PDB entry 8FPJ | electron microscopy, 2.74 A resolution | chains C and D of the 5 polymer chains in the assembly

== Chain C (and D) ==
Name: Phosphoprotein
From: Human metapneumovirus
Notes: chain D of this document is another copy of the same molecule, construct and numbering; everything in this record applies to it too
UniProt: Q8B9Q8 (PHOSP_HMPVC); residues 1-294 here = UniProt positions 1-294
Chain sequence (310 residues; numbered 1 to 310; the number before each row is that of its first residue):
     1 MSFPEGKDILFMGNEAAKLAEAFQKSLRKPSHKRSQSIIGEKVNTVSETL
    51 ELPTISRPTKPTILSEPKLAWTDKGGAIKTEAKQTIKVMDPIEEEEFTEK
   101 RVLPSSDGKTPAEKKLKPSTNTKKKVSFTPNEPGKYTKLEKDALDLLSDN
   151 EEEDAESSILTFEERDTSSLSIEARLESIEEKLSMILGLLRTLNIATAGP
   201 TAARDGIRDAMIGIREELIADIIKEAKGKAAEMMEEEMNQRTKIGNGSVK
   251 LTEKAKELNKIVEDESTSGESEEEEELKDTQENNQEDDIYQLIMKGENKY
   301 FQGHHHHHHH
Not modelled in the structure: 1-170, 234-310 (chain D: 1-171, 219-310)
Differences from the reference sequence: expression tag (295-310)
Curated features (UniProtKB/Swiss-Prot):
  - region: Met12 to Arg28 (Binding to monomeric RNA-free nucleoprotein), Lys123 to Phe128 (Binding to host phosphatase PP1), Lys135 to Ser157 (Binding to protein M2-1), Ser169 to Asn194 (Oligomerization and binding to RNA-directed RNA polymerase L), Leu251 to Asp279 (Binding to RNA-directed RNA polymerase L), Gln281 to Met294 (Binding to the N-RNA complex)
  - modified residue (Phosphoserine): Ser106, Ser148, Ser157, Ser158, Ser168, Ser171

== How chain C and chain D interact ==
Contacting residue pairs (42):
  Glu173(C) - Ile172(D)
  Leu176(C) - Arg175(D)
  Leu176(C) - Ile179(D)
  Glu180(C) - Arg175(D)  salt bridge
  Glu180(C) - Ser178(D)  hydrogen bond
  Glu180(C) - Ile179(D)
  Glu180(C) - Lys182(D)  salt bridge
  Leu183(C) - Ile179(D)  hydrophobic
  Leu183(C) - Lys182(D)
  Leu183(C) - Ile186(D)
  Ser184(C) - Lys182(D)
  Ile186(C) - Ile186(D)  hydrophobic
  Leu187(C) - Lys182(D)
  Leu187(C) - Met185(D)
  Leu187(C) - Ile186(D)  hydrophobic
  Leu187(C) - Leu189(D)
  Leu190(C) - Leu189(D)  hydrophobic
  Leu190(C) - Leu190(D)  hydrophobic
  Leu190(C) - Leu193(D)  hydrophobic
  Arg191(C) - Leu189(D)
  Leu193(C) - Leu193(D)  hydrophobic
  Asn194(C) - Leu189(D)
  Asn194(C) - Leu193(D)
  Thr197(C) - Ala196(D)
  Thr201(C) - Arg204(D)
  Asp205(C) - Arg204(D)
  Asp205(C) - Asp205(D)
  Asp205(C) - Arg208(D)
  Gly206(C) - Arg208(D)
  Gly206(C) - Met211(D)
  Ile207(C) - Arg204(D)
  Ile207(C) - Ile207(D)  hydrophobic
  Asp209(C) - Met211(D)
  Ala210(C) - Ile207(D)  hydrophobic
  Ala210(C) - Met211(D)
  Met211(C) - Thr192(D)
  Met211(C) - Ala196(D)  hydrophobic
  Leu218(C) - Arg215(D)
  Asp221(C) - Arg215(D)  salt bridge
  Ile222(C) - Arg215(D)
  Ile222(C) - Leu218(D)  hydrophobic
  Glu225(C) - Arg215(D)  salt bridge
Other interface residues (no listed pair), chain C (25 interface residues in all): Ile179, Ala226
Other interface residues (no listed pair), chain D (22 interface residues in all): Leu176, Leu183, Ile195

== Summary ==
25 residues of chain C and 22 residues of chain D are in contact, with 1 hydrogen bond and 4 salt bridges.
Polar contacts include Glu180(C)-Arg175(D), Glu180(C)-Lys182(D) and Asp221(C)-Arg215(D).
Chain C and chain D are both Phosphoprotein (Human metapneumovirus); the structure, Co-structure of the Human
Metapneunomovirus RNA-dependent RNA polymerase with MRK-1, was determined by electron microscopy, deposited
together with 8FPI.
